PDB entry 2F60 | X-ray diffraction, 1.55 A resolution | chain K

== Chain K ==
Molecule: Pyruvate dehydrogenase protein X component
Source organism: Homo sapiens
Notes: fragment: E3-binding domain, residues 173-230
Reference sequence: O00330 (ODPX_HUMAN); residues 120-177 here correspond to UniProt positions 173-230 (UniProt number = residue number + 53)
Amino-acid sequence (64 residues; row label = number of the first residue in the row):
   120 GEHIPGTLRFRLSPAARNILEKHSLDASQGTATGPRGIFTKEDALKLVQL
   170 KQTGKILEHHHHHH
Disordered / not traced: 120, 181-183
Differences from the reference sequence: engineered mutation Gly120 (Lys173 in O00330), Leu176 (Thr229 in O00330); expression tag (178-183)
What the authors report for this chain:
  - conformationally variable residues (order/disorder transition): Glu121 to Phe129, Gly173 to His180

== Overview ==
From the paper: conformational variability at Glu121 and Gly173.
Chain K is Pyruvate dehydrogenase protein X component (Homo sapiens); the structure, Crystal Structure of the
Dihydrolipoamide Dehydrogenase (E3)-Binding Domain of Human E3-Binding Protein, was determined by X-ray
diffraction, deposited together with 2F5Z.
